Entry 7T6U (electron microscopy, 2.90 A resolution); this record covers chains B and C of the 6 polymer chains in the assembly.

[Chain B]
Molecule: Guanine nucleotide-binding protein G(I)/G(S)/G(T) subunit beta-1
UniProtKB: P54311 (GBB1_RAT); numbering as in UniProt (aligned over 2-340)
Amino-acid sequence (353 residues; numbered -12 to 340; the number before each row is that of its first residue; numbers below 1 keep their minus sign (His-12 is residue -12)):
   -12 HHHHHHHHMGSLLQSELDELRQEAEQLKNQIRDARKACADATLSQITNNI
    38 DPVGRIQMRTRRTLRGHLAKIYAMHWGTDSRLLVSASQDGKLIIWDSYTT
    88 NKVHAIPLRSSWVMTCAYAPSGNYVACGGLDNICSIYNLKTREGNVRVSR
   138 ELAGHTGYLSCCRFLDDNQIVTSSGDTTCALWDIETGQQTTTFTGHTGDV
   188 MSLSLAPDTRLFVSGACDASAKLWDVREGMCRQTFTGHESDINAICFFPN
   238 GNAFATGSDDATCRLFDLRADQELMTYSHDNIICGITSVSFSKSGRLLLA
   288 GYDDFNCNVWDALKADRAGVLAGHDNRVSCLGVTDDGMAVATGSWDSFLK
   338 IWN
Disordered / not traced: -12 to 3
Construct notes: expression tag (-12 to 1); conflict Glu6 (Gln in P54311)
Curated features (UniProtKB/Swiss-Prot):
  - modified residue: Ser2 (N-acetylserine), His266 (Phosphohistidine)

[Chain C]
Molecule: Guanine nucleotide-binding protein G(I)/G(S)/G(O) subunit gamma-2
Organism: Bos taurus
UniProtKB: P63212 (GBG2_BOVIN); numbering as in UniProt (aligned over 2-68)
Amino-acid sequence (67 residues; row label = number of the first residue in the row):
     2 ASNNTASIAQARKLVEQLKMEANIDRIKVSKAAADLMAYCEAHAKEDPLL
    52 TPVPASENPFREKKFFC
Disordered / not traced: 2-5, 63-68
Curated features (UniProtKB/Swiss-Prot):
  - modified residue: Ala2 (N-acetylalanine), Cys68 (Cysteine methyl ester)
  - lipidation: Cys68 (S-geranylgeranyl cysteine)

[Chain B / chain C interface]
Residue-residue contacts (92; chain B residue first):
  Leu7(B) with Ile9(C), hydrophobic; Ala12(C), hydrophobic; Arg13(C); Val16(C)
  Ala11(B) with Leu19(C)
  Leu14(B) with Val16(C); Leu19(C), hydrophobic; Lys20(C)
  Lys15(B) with Leu19(C)
  Gln17(B) with Ala23(C)
  Ile18(B) with Leu19(C), hydrophobic; Glu22(C)
  Ala21(B) with Arg27(C)
  Cys25(B) with Arg27(C); Ile28(C); Lys29(C); Val30(C), hydrogen bond (backbone-backbone)
  Ala26(B) with Val30(C), hydrophobic
  Asp27(B) with Lys29(C); Val30(C); Ser31(C), hydrogen bond (side chain-backbone)
  Ala28(B) with Val30(C)
  Leu30(B) with Ala34(C), hydrophobic
  Ile33(B) with Ser31(C); Ala34(C), hydrophobic; Met38(C), hydrophobic
  Ile37(B) with Met38(C), hydrophobic
  Val40(B) with Leu51(C), hydrophobic
  Ile43(B) with Leu50(C); Leu51(C)
  Met45(B) with Leu50(C), hydrophobic
  Arg48(B) with Phe61(C); Arg62(C)
  Arg49(B) with Pro60(C); Phe61(C)
  Ser84(B) with Phe61(C)
  Tyr85(B) with Pro60(C); Phe61(C), hydrophobic
  Met217(B) with Met21(C), hydrophobic
  Cys218(B) with Gln18(C); Glu22(C)
  Arg219(B) with Glu22(C)
  Gln220(B) with Glu22(C), hydrogen bond (backbone-side chain); Ile25(C)
  Thr221(B) with Glu22(C), hydrogen bond (backbone-side chain)
  Phe235(B) with Leu37(C), hydrophobic; Tyr40(C), hydrophobic; Cys41(C), hydrophobic
  Pro236(B) with Tyr40(C)
  Asn237(B) with Tyr40(C)
  Ala240(B) with Leu37(C), hydrophobic
  Leu252(B) with Leu37(C), hydrophobic
  Asp254(B) with Ala33(C)
  Arg256(B) with Asp26(C); Arg27(C); Ile28(C), hydrogen bond (backbone-backbone); Asp36(C), salt bridge
  Ala257(B) with Ile28(C); Ala33(C), hydrophobic
  Asp258(B) with Ile25(C); Arg27(C), salt bridge
  Gln259(B) with Val30(C)
  Leu261(B) with Val30(C), hydrophobic; Leu37(C), hydrophobic
  Ser279(B) with Asp48(C); Leu50(C)
  Lys280(B) with Glu47(C); Asp48(C)
  Ser281(B) with Tyr40(C); Cys41(C), hydrogen bond (backbone-side chain); His44(C), hydrogen bond (side chain-backbone); Ala45(C); Asp48(C), hydrogen bond
  Gly282(B) with Cys41(C)
  Arg283(B) with Cys41(C); Leu51(C)
  Leu284(B) with Leu50(C); Leu51(C), hydrophobic
  Leu300(B) with Cys41(C), hydrophobic
  Val320(B) with Leu50(C), hydrophobic
  Asp323(B) with Pro49(C)
  Gly324(B) with Pro49(C); Leu50(C)
  Met325(B) with Pro49(C), hydrophobic; Leu50(C); Asn59(C); Pro60(C)
  Ala326(B) with Phe61(C), hydrophobic
  Val327(B) with Leu50(C), hydrophobic
  Ile338(B) with Phe61(C), hydrophobic
  Asn340(B) with Asn59(C), hydrogen bond; Phe61(C)
Also at the interface, not in a pair above, chain B (54 interface residues in all): Glu10, Thr34
Also at the interface, not in a pair above, chain C (39 interface residues in all): Leu15, Ala35, Val54, Glu58

[Summary]
54 residues of chain B and 39 residues of chain C are in contact; the contacts include 9 hydrogen bonds and 2
salt bridges. Polar pairs include Arg256(B)-Asp36(C), Asp258(B)-Arg27(C) and Asp27(B)-Ser31(C).
Here chain B is Guanine nucleotide-binding protein G(I)/G(S)/G(T) subunit beta-1 and chain C is Guanine
nucleotide-binding protein G(I)/G(S)/G(O) subunit gamma-2 (Bos taurus). Entry 7T6U (Structure of the human
FPR2-Gi complex with CGEN-855A) was determined by electron microscopy, deposited together with 7T6S, 7T6T and
7T6V.
